7PAN - chains C and 5 of the 54 polymer chains in the assembly; structure by electron microscopy, 9.70 A resolution (very low resolution: no residue pairs are listed; an interface is given only as per-side residue counts).

Chain C:
Molecule: 30S ribosomal protein S4
Organism: Mycoplasma pneumoniae M129
Reference sequence: P46775 (RS4_MYCPN); numbering as in UniProt (aligned over 1-205)
Amino-acid sequence (205 residues; row label = number of the first residue in the row):
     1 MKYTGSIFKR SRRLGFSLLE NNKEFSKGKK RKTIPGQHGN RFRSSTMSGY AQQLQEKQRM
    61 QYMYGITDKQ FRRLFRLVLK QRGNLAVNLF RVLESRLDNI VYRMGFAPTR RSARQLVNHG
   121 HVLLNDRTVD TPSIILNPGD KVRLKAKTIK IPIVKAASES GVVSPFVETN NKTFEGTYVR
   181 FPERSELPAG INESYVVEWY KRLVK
Unresolved in the structure: 204-205

Chain 5:
Molecule: 16S ribosomal RNA
Organism: Mycoplasma pneumoniae M129
Sequence (1520 nucleotides; each row starts with the number of its first residue):
     1 UUUUUCUGAG AGUUUGAUCC UGGCUCAGGA UUAACGCUGG CGGCAUGCCU AAUACAUGCA
    61 AGUCGAUCGA AAGUAGUAAU ACUUUAGAGG CGAACGGGUG AGUAACACGU AUCCAAUCUA
   121 CCUUAUAAUG GGGGAUAACU AGUUGAAAGA CUAGCUAAUA CCGCAUAAGA ACUUUGGUUC
   181 GCAUGAAUCA AAGUUGAAAG GACCUGCAAG GGUUCGUUAU UUGAUGAGGG UGCGCCAUAU
   241 CAGCUAGUUG GUGGGGUAAC GGCCUACCAA GGCAAUGACG UGUAGCUAUG CUGAGAAGUA
   301 GAAUAGCCAC AAUGGGACUG AGACACGGCC CAUACUCCUA CGGGAGGCAG CAGUAGGGAA
   361 UUUUUCACAA UGAGCGAAAG CUUGAUGGAG CAAUGCCGCG UGAACGAUGA AGGUCUUUAA
   421 GAUUGUAAAG UUCUUUUAUU UGGGAAGAAU GACUUUAGCA GGUAAUGGCU AGAGUUUGAC
   481 UGUACCAUUU UGAAUAAGUG ACGACUAACU AUGUGCCAGC AGUCGCGGUA AUACAUAGGU
   541 CGCAAGCGUU AUCCGGAUUU AUUGGGCGUA AAGCAAGCGC AGGCGGAUUG AAAAGUCUGG
   601 UGUUAAAGGC AGCUGCUUAA CAGUUGUAUG CAUUGGAAAC UAUUAAUCUA GAGUGUGGUA
   661 GGGAGUUUUG GAAUUUCAUG UGGAGCGGUG AAAUGCGUAG AUAUAUGAAG GAACACCAGU
   721 GGCGAAGGCG AAAACUUAGG CCAUUACUGA CGCUUAGGCU UGAAAGUGUG GGGAGCAAAU
   781 AGGAUUAGAU ACCCUAGUAG UCCACACCGU AAACGAUAGA UACUAGCUGU CGGGGCGAUC
   841 CCCUCGGUAG UGAAGUUAAC ACAUUAAGUA UCUCGCCUGG GUAGUACAUU CGCAAGAAUG
   901 AAACUCAAAC GGAAUUGACG GGGACCCGCA CAAGUGGUGG AGCAUGUUGC UUAAUUCGAC
   961 GGUACACGAA AAACCUUACC UAGACUUGAC AUCCUUGGCA AAGUUAUGGA AACAUAAUGG
  1021 AGGUUAACCG AGUGACAGGU GGUGCAUGGU UGUCGUCAGC UCGUGUCGUG AGAUGUUGGG
  1081 UUAAGUCCCG CAACGAGCGC AACCCUUAUC GUUAGUUACA UUGUCUAGCG AGACUGCUAA
  1141 UGCAAAUUGG AGGAAGGAAG GGAUGACGUC AAAUCAUCAU GCCCCUUAUG UCUAGGGCUG
  1201 CAAACGUGCU ACAAUGGCCA AUACAAACAG UCGCCAGCUU GUAAAAGUGA GCAAAUCUGU
  1261 AAAGUUGGUC UCAGUUCGGA UUGAGGGCUG CAAUUCGUCC UCAUGAAGUC GGAAUCACUA
  1321 GUAAUCGCGA AUCAGCUAUG UCGCGGUGAA UACGUUCUCG GGUCUUGUAC ACACCGCCCG
  1381 UCAAACUAUG AAAGCUGGUA AUAUUUAAAA ACGUGUUGCU AACCAUUAGG AAGCGCAUGU
  1441 CAAGGAUAGC ACCGGUGAUU GGAGUUAAGU CGUAACAAGG UACCCCUACG AGAACGUGGG
  1501 GGUGGAUCAC CUCCUUUCUA
Unresolved in the structure: 1-4, 181-184, 1020-1027, 1510-1520

How chain C and chain 5 interact:
At this resolution (10 A) residue pairs are not listed: 67 residues of chain C and 56 of chain 5 lie at the interface.

Overview:
67 residues of chain C face 56 of chain 5 across their interface.
Chain C is 30S ribosomal protein S4 and chain 5 is 16S ribosomal RNA, both from Mycoplasma pneumoniae M129;
the structure, 70S ribosome with A/P- and P/E-site tRNAs in Mycoplasma pneumoniae cells, was determined by
electron microscopy together with 7OOC, 7OOD, 7P6Z, 7PAH, 7PAI, 7PAJ and 23 further entries from the same
study.
